2ZT9 - chains A and B of the 8 polymer chains in the assembly; structure by X-ray diffraction, 3.00 A resolution.

== Chain A ==
Name: Cytochrome b6
From: Nostoc sp. PCC 7120
UniProtKB: P0A384 (CYB6_ANASP); residue numbers follow UniProt; this construct covers 1-215
Sequence (215 residues; row label = number of the first residue in the row):
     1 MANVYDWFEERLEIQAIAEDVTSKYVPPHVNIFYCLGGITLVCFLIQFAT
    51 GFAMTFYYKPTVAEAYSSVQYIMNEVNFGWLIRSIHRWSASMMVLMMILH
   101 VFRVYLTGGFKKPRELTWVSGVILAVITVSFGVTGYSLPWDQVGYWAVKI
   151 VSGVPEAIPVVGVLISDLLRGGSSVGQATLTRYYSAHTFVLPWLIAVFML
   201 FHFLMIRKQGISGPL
Metal / ion sites: heme Fe site 1: His-86, His-187; heme Fe site 2: His-100, His-202
Small-molecule neighbours:
  - beta-carotene (BCR): Ile-32, Phe-33, Cys-35, Leu-36, Ile-39, Met-96, Leu-99
  - chlorophyll a (CLA): Ile-98, Val-101, Phe-102, Tyr-105, Trp-118, Ala-125, Val-126, Val-129
  - heme (HEM), molecule 1: Val-30, Asn-31, Tyr-34, Cys-35, Gly-38, Leu-41, Val-42, Phe-203, Ile-206, Arg-207, Gly-210, Ile-211
  - heme (HEM), molecule 2: Tyr-34, Cys-35, Leu-36, Gly-37, Gly-38, Thr-40, Leu-41, Met-93, Met-97, His-100, Val-101, Arg-103, Val-104, Thr-107, Gly-109, Phe-110, Arg-114, Thr-117, Trp-118, Gly-121, Val-122, Leu-124, Ala-125, Thr-128, Met-199, His-202, Phe-203, Ile-206, Gly-210, Ile-211, Ser-212
  - heme (HEM), molecule 3: Phe-44, Gln-47, Phe-48, Gly-51, Phe-52, Met-54, Thr-55, Tyr-58, Val-69, Arg-83, His-86, Arg-87, Ala-90, Met-93, Thr-128, Phe-131, Gly-132, Gly-135, Tyr-136, Leu-138, Pro-139, Tyr-184, His-187, Thr-188, Phe-189, Pro-192
  - dioleoyl-phosphatidylcholine (OPC; (7R,17E)-4-hydroxy-N,N,N,7-tetramethyl-7-[(8E)-octadec-8-enoyloxy]-10-oxo-3,5,9-trioxa-4-phosphaheptacos-17-en-1-aminium 4-oxide): Ile-39, Cys-43, Met-92, Met-96
UniProt features mapped onto this chain:
  - binding site (heme c): Cys-35
  - binding site (heme b): His-86, His-100, His-187, His-202

== Chain B ==
Name: Cytochrome b6-f complex subunit 4
From: Nostoc sp. PCC 7120
UniProtKB: Q93SX1 (PETD_ANASP); residues 1-160 here = UniProt positions 1-160
Sequence (160 residues; each row starts with the number of its first residue):
     1 MATHKKPDLSDPTLRAKLAKGMGHNYYGEPAWPNDLLYVFPIVIMGSFAC
    51 IVALAVLDPAMTGEPANPFATPLEILPEWYLYPVFQILRSLPNKLLGVLA
   101 MASVPLGLILVPFIENVNKFQNPFRRPVATTVFLFGTLVTLWLGIGAALP
   151 LDKSLTLGLF
Small-molecule neighbours:
  - beta-carotene (BCR): Val-43, Gly-46, Ser-47
  - chlorophyll a (CLA): Tyr-80, Leu-81, Pro-83, Val-84, Ile-87, Met-101, Ala-102, Val-104, Pro-105, Leu-106, Leu-108, Ile-109, Val-111, Glu-115, Val-132, Phe-133, Phe-135, Gly-136, Val-139, Thr-140, Leu-143
  - heme (HEM): Asn-25, Asp-35, Val-39, Phe-40, Val-43, Ile-44
  - dioleoyl-phosphatidylcholine (OPC; (7R,17E)-4-hydroxy-N,N,N,7-tetramethyl-7-[(8E)-octadec-8-enoyloxy]-10-oxo-3,5,9-trioxa-4-phosphaheptacos-17-en-1-aminium 4-oxide), molecule 1: Ser-47, Cys-50, Ile-51, Leu-54
  - dioleoyl-phosphatidylcholine (OPC), molecule 2: Ile-87, Ala-100, Ser-103, Val-104, Gly-107, Leu-108, Val-111, Ile-114, Glu-115, Val-117, Asn-118, Phe-120, Arg-125, Arg-126, Pro-127, Val-128, Ala-129, Val-132, Leu-143

== Chain A / chain B interface ==
Pairs across the interface - 127 pairs, chain A then chain B:
  Thr-22(A) / Trp-32(B)
  Lys-24(A) / Asn-25(B)
  Lys-24(A) / Pro-30(B)
  Lys-24(A) / Ala-31(B)  hydrogen bond (backbone-backbone)
  Tyr-25(A) / Lys-5(B)
  Tyr-25(A) / His-24(B)
  Tyr-25(A) / Asn-25(B)  hydrogen bond (backbone-backbone)
  Tyr-25(A) / Tyr-26(B)
  Tyr-25(A) / Tyr-27(B)
  Tyr-25(A) / Gly-28(B)
  Tyr-25(A) / Glu-29(B)
  Tyr-25(A) / Pro-30(B)  hydrophobic
  Tyr-25(A) / Ala-31(B)
  Val-26(A) / Tyr-27(B)
  Val-26(A) / Gly-28(B)
  Val-26(A) / Glu-29(B)  hydrogen bond (backbone-backbone)
  Val-26(A) / Asp-35(B)
  Pro-27(A) / His-24(B)
  Pro-27(A) / Tyr-27(B)
  Pro-27(A) / Gly-28(B)
  Pro-28(A) / His-4(B)
  Ile-39(A) / Val-43(B)  hydrophobic
  Val-42(A) / Ile-44(B)  hydrophobic
  Val-42(A) / Ser-47(B)
  Cys-43(A) / Ile-51(B)  hydrophobic
  Ile-46(A) / Phe-48(B)  hydrophobic
  Tyr-66(A) / Thr-62(B)  hydrogen bond
  Tyr-66(A) / Gly-63(B)  hydrogen bond (side chain-backbone)
  Tyr-66(A) / Glu-64(B)
  Tyr-66(A) / Pro-65(B)
  Gln-70(A) / Thr-62(B)  hydrogen bond
  Met-73(A) / Ala-60(B)
  Arg-83(A) / Ala-60(B)
  Arg-83(A) / Met-61(B)  hydrogen bond (side chain-backbone)
  Arg-83(A) / Thr-62(B)
  Ser-84(A) / Ala-55(B)
  Ser-84(A) / Pro-59(B)
  Ser-84(A) / Ala-60(B)  hydrogen bond (side chain-backbone)
  Ile-85(A) / Ile-51(B)
  Ile-85(A) / Val-52(B)  hydrophobic
  Ile-85(A) / Ala-55(B)
  Arg-87(A) / Ala-60(B)
  Arg-87(A) / Glu-78(B)  salt bridge
  Trp-88(A) / Leu-54(B)  hydrogen bond (side chain-backbone)
  Trp-88(A) / Ala-55(B)
  Trp-88(A) / Asp-58(B)  hydrogen bond (side chain-backbone)
  Ser-89(A) / Ile-51(B)
  Ser-91(A) / Trp-79(B)  hydrogen bond
  Val-94(A) / Tyr-80(B)  hydrophobic
  Leu-95(A) / Trp-79(B)  hydrophobic
  Ile-98(A) / Trp-79(B)  hydrophobic
  Phe-102(A) / Phe-133(B)  hydrophobic
  Tyr-105(A) / Val-111(B)  hydrophobic
  Tyr-105(A) / Glu-115(B)  hydrogen bond
  Tyr-105(A) / Arg-126(B)  hydrogen bond (backbone-side chain)
  Tyr-105(A) / Ala-129(B)
  Tyr-105(A) / Phe-133(B)  hydrophobic
  Leu-106(A) / Pro-123(B)
  Leu-106(A) / Phe-133(B)  hydrophobic
  Thr-107(A) / Gln-121(B)
  Thr-107(A) / Arg-126(B)
  Gly-108(A) / Gln-121(B)
  Gly-108(A) / Arg-126(B)
  Phe-110(A) / Val-111(B)  hydrophobic
  Phe-110(A) / Pro-112(B)
  Phe-110(A) / Glu-115(B)
  Lys-111(A) / Glu-115(B)  hydrogen bond (side chain-backbone)
  Lys-111(A) / Asn-116(B)
  Lys-111(A) / Asn-118(B)  hydrogen bond (side chain-backbone)
  Lys-111(A) / Phe-120(B)  hydrogen bond (side chain-backbone)
  Lys-112(A) / Asn-116(B)  hydrogen bond (backbone-side chain)
  Pro-113(A) / Lys-20(B)
  Pro-113(A) / Met-22(B)  hydrophobic
  Arg-114(A) / Gly-21(B)  hydrogen bond (side chain-backbone)
  Arg-114(A) / Met-22(B)
  Glu-115(A) / Pro-112(B)
  Glu-115(A) / Asn-116(B)  hydrogen bond
  Trp-118(A) / Leu-108(B)  hydrogen bond (side chain-backbone)
  Trp-118(A) / Pro-112(B)
  Val-119(A) / Ile-109(B)  hydrophobic
  Val-122(A) / Pro-105(B)
  Val-122(A) / Ile-109(B)  hydrophobic
  Val-126(A) / Pro-105(B)  hydrophobic
  Val-129(A) / Tyr-80(B)  hydrophobic
  Val-129(A) / Leu-81(B)  hydrophobic
  Gly-132(A) / Glu-78(B)
  Gly-132(A) / Tyr-80(B)
  Val-133(A) / Leu-81(B)  hydrophobic
  Tyr-136(A) / Leu-76(B)
  Tyr-136(A) / Pro-77(B)
  Tyr-136(A) / Glu-78(B)
  Trp-140(A) / Ala-66(B)  hydrogen bond (backbone-backbone)
  Asp-141(A) / Gly-63(B)  hydrogen bond (side chain-backbone)
  Asp-141(A) / Glu-64(B)
  Asp-141(A) / Ala-66(B)
  Gln-142(A) / Glu-64(B)  hydrogen bond (backbone-backbone)
  Gln-142(A) / Pro-65(B)
  Gln-142(A) / Ala-66(B)
  Gln-142(A) / Asn-67(B)  hydrogen bond (side chain-backbone)
  Gln-142(A) / Ala-70(B)  hydrogen bond (side chain-backbone)
  Gln-142(A) / Pro-72(B)
  Tyr-145(A) / Ala-66(B)  hydrophobic
  Tyr-145(A) / Pro-68(B)
  Trp-146(A) / Asn-67(B)  hydrogen bond (side chain-backbone)
  Trp-146(A) / Pro-68(B)
  Trp-146(A) / Ala-70(B)  hydrogen bond (side chain-backbone)
  Trp-146(A) / Thr-71(B)
  Trp-146(A) / Pro-72(B)
  Trp-146(A) / Ile-75(B)  hydrophobic
  Lys-149(A) / Pro-68(B)
  Ile-150(A) / Ile-75(B)  hydrophobic
  Val-154(A) / Leu-88(B)  hydrophobic
  Val-154(A) / Val-98(B)  hydrophobic
  Ala-157(A) / Lys-94(B)
  Ala-157(A) / Leu-95(B)
  Ile-158(A) / Val-98(B)  hydrophobic
  Gln-209(A) / Met-22(B)
  Gly-210(A) / Asn-25(B)
  Ile-211(A) / His-24(B)
  Ser-212(A) / His-24(B)
  Ser-212(A) / Gln-121(B)
  Gly-213(A) / His-24(B)
  Gly-213(A) / Gln-121(B)
  Pro-214(A) / His-24(B)
  Pro-214(A) / Gln-121(B)
  Leu-215(A) / Asn-122(B)
  Leu-215(A) / Arg-125(B)
Also at the interface, not in a pair above, chain A (66 interface residues in all): Val-21, Ser-23, Cys-35, Trp-80, Leu-81, Met-92, Pro-159
Also at the interface, not in a pair above, chain B (68 interface residues in all): Val-56, Met-101, Phe-113, Lys-119

== Overview ==
The interface between chain A and chain B involves 66 residues on one side and 68 on the other; the contacts
include 27 hydrogen bonds and 1 salt bridge. Among the polar pairs are Arg-87(A)/Glu-78(B),
Tyr-66(A)/Thr-62(B) and Tyr-66(A)/Gly-63(B).
Here chain A is Cytochrome b6 and chain B is Cytochrome b6-f complex subunit 4, both from Nostoc sp. PCC 7120.
Entry 2ZT9 (Crystal Structure of the Cytochrome b6f Complex from Nostoc sp. PCC 7120) was determined by X-ray
diffraction.
